PDB entry 8QW0 | X-ray diffraction, 2.17 A resolution | chains A and D of the 6 polymer chains in the assembly

== Chain A (and D) ==
Protein: Nucleoside diphosphate kinase 3
Organism: Homo sapiens
Notes: chain D of this document is another copy of the same molecule, construct and numbering; everything in this record applies to it too
UniProtKB: Q13232 (NDK3_HUMAN); residue numbers follow UniProt; this construct covers 18-169
Chain sequence (155 residues; each row starts with the number of its first residue):
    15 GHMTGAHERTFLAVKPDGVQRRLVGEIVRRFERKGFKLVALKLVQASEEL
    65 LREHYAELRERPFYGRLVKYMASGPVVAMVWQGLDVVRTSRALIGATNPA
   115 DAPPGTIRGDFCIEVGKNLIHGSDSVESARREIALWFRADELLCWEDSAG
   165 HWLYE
Unresolved in the structure: 15-18
Differences from the reference sequence: expression tag (15-17)
Curated features (UniProtKB/Swiss-Prot):
  - active site: His135 (Pros-phosphohistidine intermediate)
  - binding site (ADP): Lys29, Arg105, Thr111, Arg122, Val129, Asn132
  - mutagenesis: Glu40 (E40D: Impairs hexamerization; when associated with D-46. Decreases mitochondrial tethering activity; when associated with D-46), Glu46 (E46D: Impairs hexamerization; when associated with D-40. Decreases mitochondrial tethering activity; when associated with D-40), His135 (H135Q: Lacks of nucleoside diphosphate kinase activity. Does not affect mitochondrial fusion activity)
Small-molecule neighbours: GDP (guanosine-5'-diphosphate): Lys29, Tyr69, Leu72, Arg75, Phe77, Arg80, Leu81, Arg105, Thr111, Arg122, Val129, Gly130, Asn132, Gly136
Reported in the primary citation:
  - binding site for GDP: Glu169
  - binding site for sulfate ion: Arg80
  - post-translational modification sites: His135
  - catalytic residues: His135 (proposed by the authors, not directly observed)

== How chain A and chain D interact ==
Pairs across the interface (55; chain A residue first):
  Val33(A) with Trp159(D), hydrophobic
  Gln34(A) with Trp159(D); Glu160(D), hydrogen bond (side chain-backbone); Asp161(D); Ser162(D), hydrogen bond
  Arg36(A) with Glu46(D); Gly49(D); Phe50(D); Trp159(D); Asp161(D), salt bridge; Ala163(D); Leu167(D)
  Leu37(A) with Glu46(D), hydrogen bond (backbone-side chain)
  Val38(A) with Glu46(D), hydrogen bond (backbone-side chain)
  Gly39(A) with Gly39(D); Val42(D); Glu46(D), hydrogen bond (backbone-side chain)
  Glu40(A) with Arg43(D), salt bridge
  Val42(A) with Gly39(D)
  Arg43(A) with Glu40(D); Arg43(D)
  Glu46(A) with Arg36(D); Leu37(D); Val38(D), hydrogen bond (side chain-backbone); Gly39(D), hydrogen bond (side chain-backbone)
  Gly49(A) with Arg36(D)
  Phe50(A) with Arg36(D)
  Leu52(A) with Leu57(D)
  Val53(A) with Leu57(D)
  Ala54(A) with Leu57(D)
  Leu55(A) with Leu55(D), hydrophobic; Lys56(D); Leu57(D), hydrogen bond (backbone-backbone)
  Lys56(A) with Leu55(D)
  Leu57(A) with Leu52(D); Val53(D); Ala54(D); Leu55(D), hydrogen bond (backbone-backbone); Leu157(D), hydrophobic
  Val58(A) with Leu157(D)
  Gln59(A) with Leu157(D)
  Pro89(A) with Leu157(D), hydrophobic; Trp159(D)
  Val91(A) with Leu55(D), hydrophobic
  Leu157(A) with Leu57(D), hydrophobic; Val58(D); Gln59(D)
  Trp159(A) with Val33(D), hydrophobic; Gln34(D); Arg36(D); Pro89(D), hydrophobic
  Glu160(A) with Gln34(D), hydrogen bond (backbone-side chain)
  Asp161(A) with Arg36(D), salt bridge
  Ser162(A) with Gln34(D), hydrogen bond
  Ala163(A) with Arg36(D)
Interface residues without a listed pair, chain A (29 interface residues in all): Leu167
Interface residues without a listed pair, chain D (30 interface residues in all): Val91, Cys158

== Summary ==
29 residues of chain A face 30 of chain D across their interface, with 11 hydrogen bonds and 3 salt bridges.
Polar contacts include Arg36(A)-Asp161(D), Glu40(A)-Arg43(D) and Gln34(A)-Glu160(D). Chain A binds GDP. From
the paper: the catalytic residue His135(A); a binding site for GDP at Glu169(A).
Chain A and chain D are both Nucleoside diphosphate kinase 3 (Homo sapiens); the structure, Human NDPK-C in
complex with GDP, was determined by X-ray diffraction together with 8QVY, 8QVZ, 8QW1, 8QW2 and 8QW3 from the
same study.
